7U47 - chains J and K of the 22 polymer chains in the assembly; structure by electron microscopy, 7.50 A resolution (low resolution: residue-level contacts below are approximate; hydrogen-bond / salt-bridge calls are withheld).

Chain J:
Molecule: 147-nt DNA strand
Sequence (147 nucleotides; each row starts with the number of its first residue; numbers below 1 keep their minus sign (DA-73 is residue -73)):
   -73 ATCAATATCCACCTGCAGATACTACCAAAAGTGTATTTGGAAACTGCTCC
   -23 ATCAAAAGGCATGTTCAGCTGGATTCCAGCTGAACATGCCTTTTGATGGA
    27 GCAGTTTCCAAATACACTTTTGGTAGTATCTGCAGGTGGATATTGAT
Not modelled in the structure: -73, 73

Chain K:
Molecule: Centromere protein N
Source organism: Homo sapiens
Reference sequence: Q96H22 (CENPN_HUMAN); numbering as in UniProt (aligned over 1-289)
Sequence (295 residues; each row starts with the number of its first residue):
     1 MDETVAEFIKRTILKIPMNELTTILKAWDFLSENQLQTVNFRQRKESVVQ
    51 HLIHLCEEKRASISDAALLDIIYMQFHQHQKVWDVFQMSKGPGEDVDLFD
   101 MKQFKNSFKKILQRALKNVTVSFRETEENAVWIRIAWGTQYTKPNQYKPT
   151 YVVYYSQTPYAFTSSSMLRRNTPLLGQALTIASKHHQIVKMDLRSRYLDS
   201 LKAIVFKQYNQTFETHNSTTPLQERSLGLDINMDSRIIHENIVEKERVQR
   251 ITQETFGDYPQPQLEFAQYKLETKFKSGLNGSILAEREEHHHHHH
Not modelled in the structure: 92-98, 213-295
Sequence notes: variant Asp84 (Glu in Q96H22); expression tag (290-295)
Curated features (UniProtKB/Swiss-Prot):
  - modified residue (Phosphoserine): Ser226, Ser235, Ser282
  - natural variant: Asp84 (E84D: this construct carries the variant)
  - mutagenesis: Arg11 (R11A: Decreases the binding to centromeres), Arg196 (R196A: Decreases the binding to centromeres)
Reported in the primary citation:
  - mutagenesis - K102A: unchanged binding to CENP-A mono-nucleosomes
  - mutagenesis - K102A: unchanged localization to centromeres
  - mutagenesis - K102A: unchanged growth in response to long-term viability
  - mutagenesis - K102A, R114A: decreased binding to nucleosome stacking

How chain J and chain K interact:
Contacting residue pairs (12; chain J residue first):
  DA-32(J) - Arg44(K)
  DA-31(J) - Arg44(K)
  DA-31(J) - Lys45(K)
  DC-30(J) - Pro17(K)
  DC-30(J) - Met18(K)
  DT-22(J) - Met167(K)
  DC-21(J) - Lys148(K)
  DC-21(J) - Met167(K)
  DC-21(J) - Arg169(K)
  DA-20(J) - Leu168(K)
  DA-20(J) - Arg169(K)
  DA-20(J) - Arg170(K)
Other interface residues (no listed pair), chain K (10 interface residues in all): Asn19

Summary:
The interface between chain J and chain K involves 6 residues on one side and 10 on the other. Curated
annotation (UniProt) lists 2 mutagenesis sites on chain K. The paper reports that K102A and R114A of chain K
reduce binding to nucleosome stacking; K102A of chain K leaves binding to CENP-A mono-nucleosomes unchanged.
Chain J is a 147-nt DNA strand and chain K is Centromere protein N (Homo sapiens); the structure, CryoEM
structure of CENP-N promoted nucleosome stacks with CENP-A and palindromic alpha satellite DNA sequence, was
determined by electron microscopy together with 7U4D and 7U46 from the same study.
